PDB entry 2A1S | X-ray diffraction, 2.60 A resolution | chains A and D

Chain A (and D):
Protein: Poly(A)-specific ribonuclease PARN
Source organism: Homo sapiens
Notes: EC 3.1.13.4; fragment: parn(1-430); chain D of this document is another copy of the same molecule, construct and numbering; everything in this record applies to it too
UniProtKB: O95453 (PARN_HUMAN); numbering as in UniProt (aligned over 1-430)
Chain sequence (430 residues; numbered 1 to 430; the number before each row is that of its first residue):
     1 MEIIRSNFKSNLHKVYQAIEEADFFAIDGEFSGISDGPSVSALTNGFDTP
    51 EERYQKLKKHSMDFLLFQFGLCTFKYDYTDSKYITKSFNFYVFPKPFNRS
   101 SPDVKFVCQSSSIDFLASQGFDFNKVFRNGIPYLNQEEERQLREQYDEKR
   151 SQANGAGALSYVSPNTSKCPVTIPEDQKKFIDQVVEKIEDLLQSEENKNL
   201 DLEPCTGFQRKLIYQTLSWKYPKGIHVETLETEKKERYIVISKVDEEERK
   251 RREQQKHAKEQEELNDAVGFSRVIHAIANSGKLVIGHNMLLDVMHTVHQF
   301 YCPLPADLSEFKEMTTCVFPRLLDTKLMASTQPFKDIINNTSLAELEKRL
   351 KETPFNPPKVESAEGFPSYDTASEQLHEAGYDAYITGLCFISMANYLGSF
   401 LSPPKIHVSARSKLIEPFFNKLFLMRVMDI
Unresolved in the structure: 37-45, 145-169, 370-374 (chain D: 39-45, 144-169, 370-374)
UniProt features mapped onto this chain:
  - binding site (a divalent metal cation): Asp28, Glu30, Asp292, Asp382
  - site: Lys326 (Interaction with poly(A))
  - modified residue: Ser163 (Phosphoserine), Ser167 (Phosphoserine), Lys220 (N6-acetyllysine)
  - natural variant: Ala383 (A383V: In DKCB6), Lys421 (K421R: In PFBMFT4)
  - mutagenesis: Asp28 (D28A: Loss of function but does not abolish ability to bind RNA. Induces a decrease in degradation of mRNAs containing AREs ...), Glu30 (E30A: Loss of function but does not abolish ability to bind RNA. Induces a decrease in degradation of mRNAs containing AREs ...), Phe31 (F31A: Reduced affinity for poly(A). Loss of activity), Ile34 (I34A: Reduced affinity for poly(A). Strongly reduced activity), Ile113 (I113A: Loss of dimerization. Loss of activity), Phe115 (F115A: Reduced affinity for poly(A). Little effect on activity), Phe123 (F123A: Loss of dimerization. Loss of activity), Asp292 (D292A: Loss of function but does not abolish ability to bind RNA; D292C: Loss of function in the presence of Mg(2+) but not in the presence of Mn(2+), Zn(2+), Co(2+) or Cd(2+)), Lys326 (K326A: Reduced affinity for poly(A). Little effect on activity), His377 (H377A: Loss of activity), Asp382 (D382A: Loss of function but does not abolish ability to bind RNA. Induces a decrease in degradation of mRNAs containing AREs ...)
What the authors report for this chain:
  - catalytic residues: Asp28, Glu30, Asp292, Asp382
  - conformationally variable residues (order/disorder transition): Phe423 to Ile430
  - mutagenesis - F31A, I34A, F115A, F115L, F127A, K326A, H377A: decreased catalytic activity
  - mutagenesis - I113A, F123A: abolished catalytic activity
  - mutagenesis - I113A, F123A: abolished binding to poly(A) substrate
  - mutagenesis - F127A: decreased binding to poly(A) substrate
  - mutagenesis - F31A, I34A, F115A, F115L, K326A: decreased binding to poly(A)

How chain A and chain D interact:
Pairs across the interface (54; chain A residue first):
  Phe93(A) with Ser110(D); Ile113(D), hydrophobic
  Pro94(A) with Ser110(D), hydrogen bond (backbone-side chain)
  Lys95(A) with Asp114(D), salt bridge
  Asp103(A) with Gln109(D), hydrogen bond; Ser110(D); Ser111(D), hydrogen bond
  Val104(A) with Cys108(D); Gln109(D); Ser110(D), hydrogen bond (backbone-backbone)
  Lys105(A) with Ser35(D); Asp36(D); Cys108(D); Gln109(D)
  Phe106(A) with Val107(D); Cys108(D), hydrogen bond (backbone-backbone); Ser110(D)
  Val107(A) with Phe106(D)
  Cys108(A) with Val104(D); Lys105(D); Phe106(D), hydrogen bond (backbone-backbone)
  Gln109(A) with Asp103(D), hydrogen bond; Val104(D); Lys105(D)
  Ser110(A) with Pro94(D); Asp103(D); Val104(D), hydrogen bond (side chain-backbone)
  Ser111(A) with Asp103(D), hydrogen bond
  Ile113(A) with Phe93(D), hydrophobic; Phe106(D), hydrophobic; Phe127(D)
  Asp114(A) with Lys95(D), salt bridge
  Ala117(A) with Phe127(D); Arg128(D)
  Gly120(A) with Arg128(D), hydrogen bond (backbone-side chain)
  Phe121(A) with Asn124(D); Arg128(D), hydrogen bond (backbone-side chain)
  Asp122(A) with Asn124(D), hydrogen bond; Arg128(D)
  Phe123(A) with Asn124(D), hydrogen bond (backbone-side chain); Phe127(D), hydrophobic
  Asn124(A) with Phe121(D); Asp122(D), hydrogen bond; Phe123(D), hydrogen bond (side chain-backbone); Asn124(D)
  Phe127(A) with Ile113(D), hydrophobic; Ala117(D); Phe123(D), hydrophobic; Phe127(D), hydrophobic
  Arg128(A) with Ala117(D); Gly120(D), hydrogen bond (side chain-backbone); Phe121(D), hydrogen bond (side chain-backbone); Asp122(D); Phe123(D)
Interface residues without a listed pair, chain A (25 interface residues in all): Ser35, Asp36, Phe64
Interface residues without a listed pair, chain D (27 interface residues in all): Arg5, Gly37, Pro96

Summary:
25 residues of chain A and 27 residues of chain D are in contact, with 17 hydrogen bonds and 2 salt bridges.
Polar contacts include Lys95(A)-Asp114(D), Pro94(A)-Ser110(D) and Asp103(A)-Gln109(D). The paper reports
catalytic residues Asp28(A), Glu30(A) and Asp292(A) among others; F31A, I34A and F115A of chain A, among
others, reduce catalytic activity; 9 substitutions were tested in all.
Both chains are Poly(A)-specific ribonuclease PARN (Homo sapiens). Entry 2A1S (Crystal structure of native
PARN nuclease domain) was determined by X-ray diffraction, deposited together with 2A1R.
